4OWW - chains A and B of the 4 polymer chains in the assembly; structure by X-ray diffraction, 2.30 A resolution.

== Chain A ==
Molecule: Integrator complex subunit 3
Source organism: Homo sapiens
UniProtKB: Q68E01 (INT3_HUMAN), isoform Q68E01-2; numbering as in UniProt (aligned over 1-500)
Sequence (500 residues; numbered 1 to 500; the number before each row is that of its first residue):
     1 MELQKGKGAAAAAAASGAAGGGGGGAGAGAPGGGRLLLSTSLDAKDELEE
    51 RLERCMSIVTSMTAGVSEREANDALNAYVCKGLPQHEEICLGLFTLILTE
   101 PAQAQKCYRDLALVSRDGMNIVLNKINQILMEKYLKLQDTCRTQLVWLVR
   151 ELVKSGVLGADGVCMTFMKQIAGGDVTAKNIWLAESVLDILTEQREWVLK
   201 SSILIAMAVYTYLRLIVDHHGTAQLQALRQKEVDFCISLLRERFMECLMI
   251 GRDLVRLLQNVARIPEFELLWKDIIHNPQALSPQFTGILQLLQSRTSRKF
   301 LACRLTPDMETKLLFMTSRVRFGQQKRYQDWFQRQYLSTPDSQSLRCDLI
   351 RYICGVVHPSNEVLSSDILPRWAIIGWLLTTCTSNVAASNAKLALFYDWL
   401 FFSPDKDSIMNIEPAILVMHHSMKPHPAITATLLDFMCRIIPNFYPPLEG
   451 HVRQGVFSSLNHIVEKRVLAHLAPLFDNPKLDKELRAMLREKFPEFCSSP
Disordered / not traced: 1-34, 498-500
UniProt features mapped onto this chain:
  - modified residue: Met1 (N-acetylmethionine)

== Chain B ==
Molecule: SOSS complex subunit B1
Source organism: Homo sapiens
UniProtKB: Q9BQ15 (SOSB1_HUMAN); residues 1-211 here = UniProt positions 1-211
Sequence (211 residues; numbered 1 to 211; the number before each row is that of its first residue):
     1 MTTETFVKDIKPGLKNLNLIFIVLETGRVTKTKDGHEVRTCKVADKTGSI
    51 NISVWDDVGNLIQPGDIIRLTKGYASVFKGCLTLYTGRGGDLQKIGEFCM
   101 VYSEVPNFSEPNPEYSTQQAPNKAVQNDSNPSASQPTTGPSAASPASENQ
   151 NGNGLSAPPGPGGGPHPPHTPSHPPSTRITRSQPNHTPAGPPGPSSNPVS
   201 NGKETRRSSKR
Disordered / not traced: 1-4, 112-211
What the authors report for this chain:
  - mutagenesis - W55A, F78A: decreased binding to DNA
  - mutagenesis - W55A, F78A: unchanged binding to Integrator complex subunit 3 (chain A)

== How chain A and chain B interact ==
Residue-residue contacts (34):
  Thr40(A) with Leu61(B)
  Ser41(A) with Leu61(B)
  Leu42(A) with Val58(B), hydrophobic; Leu61(B); Ile62(B), hydrophobic; Leu92(B); Gln93(B); Lys94(B), hydrogen bond (backbone-backbone)
  Asp43(A) with Lys94(B)
  Ala44(A) with Gln93(B); Lys94(B), hydrogen bond (backbone-backbone)
  Thr311(A) with Cys99(B)
  Lys312(A) with Glu97(B), salt bridge; Phe98(B)
  Phe315(A) with Phe98(B); Cys99(B); Met100(B); Val101(B)
  Met316(A) with Phe98(B), hydrophobic
  Arg319(A) with Val101(B)
  Gln324(A) with Tyr102(B)
  Arg327(A) with Leu24(B); Glu25(B), salt bridge; Tyr102(B); Glu104(B), salt bridge
  Tyr328(A) with Phe98(B); Met100(B), hydrogen bond (side chain-backbone); Val101(B); Tyr102(B)
  Trp331(A) with Ile22(B), hydrophobic; Val23(B); Pro64(B); Gly65(B); Phe98(B), hydrophobic
Interface residues without a listed pair, chain A (17 interface residues in all): Lys45, Phe332, Gln335
Interface residues without a listed pair, chain B (23 interface residues in all): Asp66, Arg69, Ile95, Ser103
Interface features reported in the paper:
  - pairs named by the authors: Glu97(B)-Lys312(A), Glu104(B)-Arg327(A)
  - hot spots on chain A (mutagenesis) - L42A: abolished binding to SOSS complex subunit B1 (chain B)
  - hot spots on chain B (mutagenesis) - F98A: abolished binding to Integrator complex subunit 3 (chain A)

== Overview ==
The interface between chain A and chain B involves 17 residues on one side and 23 on the other; the contacts
include 3 hydrogen bonds and 3 salt bridges. Polar contacts include Lys312(A)-Glu97(B), Arg327(A)-Glu25(B) and
Arg327(A)-Glu104(B). The paper describes contacts between Glu97(B) and Lys312(A) and Glu104(B) and Arg327(A).
The paper reports that W55A and F78A of chain B reduce binding to DNA; L42A of chain A abolishes binding to
SOSS complex subunit B1 (chain B).
Chain A is Integrator complex subunit 3 and chain B is SOSS complex subunit B1, both from Homo sapiens; the
structure, Structural basis of SOSS1 in complex with a 35nt ssDNA, was determined by X-ray diffraction (same
publication as 4OWT and 4OWX).
